Entry 8TWA (electron microscopy, 4.10 A resolution (low resolution: residue-level contacts below are approximate; hydrogen-bond / salt-bridge calls are withheld)); this record covers chains Y and Z of the 14 polymer chains in the assembly.

# Chain Y (and Z)
Molecule: Proliferating cell nuclear antigen
From: Saccharomyces cerevisiae
Notes: chain Z of this document is another copy of the same molecule, construct and numbering; everything in this record applies to it too
Reference sequence: P15873 (PCNA_YEAST); numbering as in UniProt (aligned over 1-258)
Sequence (258 residues; each row starts with the number of its first residue):
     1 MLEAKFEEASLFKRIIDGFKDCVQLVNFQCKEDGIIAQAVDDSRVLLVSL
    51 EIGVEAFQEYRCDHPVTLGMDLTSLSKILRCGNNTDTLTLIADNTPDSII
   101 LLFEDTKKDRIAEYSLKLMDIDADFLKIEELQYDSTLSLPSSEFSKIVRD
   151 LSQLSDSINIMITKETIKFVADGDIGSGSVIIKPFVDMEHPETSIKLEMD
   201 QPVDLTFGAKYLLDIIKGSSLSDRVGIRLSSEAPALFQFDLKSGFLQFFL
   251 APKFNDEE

# Chain Y / chain Z interface
Residue-residue contacts - 30 pairs, chain Y then chain Z:
  Ser-74(Y) / Ile-175(Z)
  Lys-77(Y) / Gln-153(Z)
  Lys-77(Y) / Ile-175(Z)
  Ile-78(Y) / Leu-154(Z)
  Ile-78(Y) / Ile-175(Z)
  Arg-80(Y) / Arg-149(Z)
  Cys-81(Y) / Asp-150(Z)
  Lys-107(Y) / Phe-185(Z)
  Asp-109(Y) / Ile-181(Z)
  Asp-109(Y) / Ile-182(Z)
  Asp-109(Y) / Lys-183(Z)
  Asp-109(Y) / Phe-185(Z)
  Arg-110(Y) / Glu-143(Z)
  Arg-110(Y) / Val-180(Z)
  Arg-110(Y) / Ile-181(Z)
  Ile-111(Y) / Ser-179(Z)
  Ile-111(Y) / Val-180(Z)
  Ile-111(Y) / Ile-181(Z)
  Ala-112(Y) / Ser-179(Z)
  Glu-113(Y) / Ser-177(Z)
  Glu-113(Y) / Gly-178(Z)
  Glu-113(Y) / Ser-179(Z)
  Tyr-114(Y) / Asp-150(Z)
  Tyr-114(Y) / Leu-154(Z)
  Tyr-114(Y) / Ser-177(Z)
  Ser-115(Y) / Ile-175(Z)
  Ser-115(Y) / Gly-176(Z)
  Ser-115(Y) / Ser-177(Z)
  Leu-116(Y) / Ile-175(Z)
  Lys-117(Y) / Ile-175(Z)
Also at the interface, not in a pair above, chain Y (16 interface residues in all): Asn-83
Also at the interface, not in a pair above, chain Z (16 interface residues in all): Lys-146

# In short
Chain Y and chain Z each contribute 16 residues to their interface.
Chain Y and chain Z are both Proliferating cell nuclear antigen (Saccharomyces cerevisiae); the structure,
Cryo-EM structure of S. cerevisiae Ctf18-RFC-PCNA-PolE-DNA complex, was determined by electron microscopy,
deposited together with 9B8R, 8TW7, 8TW8, 8TW9 and 8TWB.
